PDB entry 4WUU | X-ray diffraction, 3.05 A resolution | chains A and C of the 5 polymer chains in the assembly

[Chain A]
Protein: HLA class I histocompatibility antigen, A-2 alpha chain
From: Homo sapiens
UniProt: P01892 (1A02_HUMAN); residues 1-276 here correspond to UniProt positions 25-300 (UniProt number = residue number + 24)
Sequence (296 residues; numbered 0 to 295; the number before each row is that of its first residue; numbering starts at 0):
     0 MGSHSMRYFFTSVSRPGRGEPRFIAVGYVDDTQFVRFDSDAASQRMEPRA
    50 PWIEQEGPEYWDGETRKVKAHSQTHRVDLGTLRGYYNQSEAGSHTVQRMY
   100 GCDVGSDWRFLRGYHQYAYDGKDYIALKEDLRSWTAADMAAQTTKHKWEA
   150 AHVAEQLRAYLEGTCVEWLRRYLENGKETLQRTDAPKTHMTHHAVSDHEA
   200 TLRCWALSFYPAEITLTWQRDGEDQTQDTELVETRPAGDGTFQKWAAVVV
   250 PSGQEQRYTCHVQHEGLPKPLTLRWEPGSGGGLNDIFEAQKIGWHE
Not modelled in the structure: 0, 276-295
Disulfide bonds: Cys101-Cys164, Cys203-Cys259
Sequence notes: initiating methionine (0); expression tag (277-295)

[Chain C]
Protein: Arg-met-phe-pro-asn-ala-pro-tyr-leu
Sequence (9 residues; each row starts with the number of its first residue):
     1 RMFPNAPYL

[Chain A / chain C interface]
Residue-residue contacts - 43 pairs, chain A then chain C:
  Tyr7(A) with Arg1(C), hydrogen bond (side chain-backbone); Met2(C)
  Met45(A) with Met2(C), hydrophobic
  Glu63(A) with Arg1(C); Met2(C), hydrogen bond (side chain-backbone)
  Lys66(A) with Met2(C); Pro4(C)
  Val67(A) with Met2(C)
  His70(A) with Phe3(C), hydrogen bond (side chain-backbone); Pro4(C); Asn5(C); Ala6(C)
  Thr73(A) with Ala6(C), hydrogen bond (side chain-backbone); Pro7(C); Tyr8(C)
  Val76(A) with Tyr8(C), hydrophobic
  Asp77(A) with Pro7(C); Tyr8(C); Leu9(C), hydrogen bond (side chain-backbone)
  Thr80(A) with Leu9(C)
  Leu81(A) with Leu9(C), hydrophobic
  Tyr84(A) with Leu9(C), hydrogen bond (side chain-backbone)
  Arg97(A) with Phe3(C); Asn5(C), hydrogen bond (side chain-backbone); Ala6(C); Pro7(C)
  Tyr99(A) with Met2(C); Phe3(C), hydrogen bond (side chain-backbone)
  Tyr116(A) with Leu9(C), hydrophobic
  Tyr123(A) with Leu9(C), hydrophobic
  Thr143(A) with Leu9(C), hydrogen bond (side chain-backbone)
  Lys146(A) with Leu9(C), hydrogen bond (side chain-backbone)
  Trp147(A) with Pro7(C), hydrophobic; Tyr8(C), hydrogen bond (side chain-backbone); Leu9(C), hydrophobic
  Gln155(A) with Phe3(C)
  Leu156(A) with Phe3(C), hydrophobic
  Tyr159(A) with Arg1(C), hydrogen bond (side chain-backbone); Met2(C); Phe3(C)
  Thr163(A) with Arg1(C), hydrogen bond
  Trp167(A) with Arg1(C)
  Tyr171(A) with Arg1(C), hydrogen bond (side chain-backbone)
Also at the interface, not in a pair above, chain A (32 interface residues in all): Met5, Phe9, Tyr59, Ala69, His74, Thr142, Val152
From the paper, about this interface:
  - residue pairs: Thr163(A)-Arg1(C) (hydrogen bond), Trp167(A)-Arg1(C) (hydrogen bond)
  - interface residues, chain C: Met2(C), Phe3(C), Ala6(C), Pro7(C), Leu9(C)

[In short]
Chain A and chain C form an interface of 32 and 9 residues respectively; the contacts include 14 hydrogen
bonds. Polar pairs include Tyr7(A)-Arg1(C), Glu63(A)-Met2(C) and His70(A)-Phe3(C). The authors report hydrogen
bonds between Thr163(A) and Arg1(C) and Trp167(A) and Arg1(C). From the paper: interface residues Met2(C),
Phe3(C) and Ala6(C) among others.
Here chain A is HLA class I histocompatibility antigen, A-2 alpha chain (Homo sapiens) and chain C is
Arg-met-phe-pro-asn-ala-pro-tyr-leu. Entry 4WUU (Structure of ESK1 in complex with HLA-A*0201/WT1) was
determined by X-ray diffraction.
